Entry 8TNU (electron microscopy, 3.36 A resolution); this record covers chains Z and G of the 12 polymer chains in the assembly.

[Chain Z]
Name: Transmembrane protein gp41
From: Human immunodeficiency virus 1
Reference sequence: Q2N0S5 (Q2N0S5_9HIV1); residues 512-664 here correspond to UniProt positions 509-661 (UniProt number = residue number - 3)
Sequence (153 residues; row label = number of the first residue in the row):
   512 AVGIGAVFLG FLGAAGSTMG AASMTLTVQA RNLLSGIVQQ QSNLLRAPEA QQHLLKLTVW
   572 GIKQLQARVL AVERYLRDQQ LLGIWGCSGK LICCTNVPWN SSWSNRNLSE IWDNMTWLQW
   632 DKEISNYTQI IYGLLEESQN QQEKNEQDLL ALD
Disordered / not traced: 512-515, 546-567
Construct notes: conflict Pro559 (Ile556 in Q2N0S5), Cys605 (Thr602 in Q2N0S5)
Disulfides: Cys598-Cys604
Glycans and other covalent adducts: N-acetylglucosamine (NAG) linked to Asn611, Asn618, Asn637

[Chain G]
Name: BG505 DS-SOSIP Surface protein gp120
From: Human immunodeficiency virus 1
Reference sequence: Q2N0S5 (Q2N0S5_9HIV1); the construct lacks a stretch of the UniProt sequence and is renumbered around it, so the offset changes along the chain: 31-141 = UniProt 30-140; 150-185 = UniProt 141-176; 189-309 = UniProt 188-308; 312-321 = UniProt 309-318; 2 more segments
Sequence (481 residues; numbered 31 to 513 plus 12 insertion-coded residues; 14 numbers in that range are skipped by the numbering (no residue carries them; nothing is unmodelled there); the number before each row is that of its first residue; a row labelled like 185A-185K holds insertion residues (185A, then the next letters in order)):
    31 AENLWVTVYY GVPVWKDAET TLFCASDAKA YETEKHNVWA THACVPTDPN PQEIHLENVT
    91 EEFNMWKNNM VEQMHTDIIS LWDQSLKPCV KLTPLCVTLQ CTNVTNNITD D
   150 MRGELKNCSF NMTTELRDKK QKVYSLFYRL DVVQIN
185A-185K ENQGNRSNNSN
   189 KEYRLINCNT SACTQACPKV SFEPIPIHYC APAGFAILKC KDKKFNGTGP CPSVSTVQCT
   249 HGIKPVVSTQ LLLNGSLAEE EVMIRSENIT NNAKNILVQF NTPVQINCTR PNNNTRKSIR
   309 I
   312 GPGQAFYATG
  321A D
   322 IIGDIRQAHC NVSKATWNET LGKVVKQLRK HFGNNTIIRF ANSSGGDLEV TTHSFNCGGE
   382 FFYCNTSGLF NSTWISNT
   401 SVQGSNSTGS NDSITLPCRI KQIINMWQRI GQCMYAPPIQ GVIRCVSNIT GLILTRDGGS
   461 TNSTTETFRP GGGDMRDNWR SELYKYKVVK IEPLGVAPTR CKRRVVGRRR RRR
Disordered / not traced: 31, 60-64, 185A-185K, 401-411, 507-513
Construct notes: engineered mutation Cys201 (Ile200 in Q2N0S5), Asn332 (Thr330 in Q2N0S5), Cys433 (Ala430 in Q2N0S5), Cys501 (Ala498 in Q2N0S5), Arg509 (Glu506 in Q2N0S5), Arg510 (Lys507 in Q2N0S5); insertion (512-513)
Disulfides: Cys54-Cys74, Cys119-Cys205, Cys126-Cys196, Cys131-Cys157, Cys201-Cys433, Cys218-Cys247, Cys228-Cys239, Cys296-Cys331, Cys378-Cys445, Cys385-Cys418
Glycans and other covalent adducts: N-acetylglucosamine (NAG) linked to Asn88, Asn133, Asn156, Asn160, Asn197, Asn234, Asn276, Asn295, Asn301, Asn332, Asn339, Asn355, Asn363, Asn386, Asn392, Asn448

[Chain Z / chain G interface]
Cross-chain cystine bridges: Cys605(Z)-Cys501(G)
Residue-residue contacts (99; chain Z residue first):
  Phe522(Z) - Ile84(G)
  Phe522(Z) - Thr244(G)
  Leu523(Z) - Pro43(G)  hydrophobic
  Leu523(Z) - Trp45(G)  hydrophobic
  Leu523(Z) - Leu86(G)
  Leu523(Z) - Thr244(G)
  Leu523(Z) - Ile491(G)  hydrophobic
  Ala525(Z) - Pro43(G)
  Ala526(Z) - Trp45(G)  hydrophobic
  Gly527(Z) - Glu87(G)
  Gly527(Z) - Asn88(G)
  Gly527(Z) - Val89(G)
  Leu537(Z) - Tyr39(G)  hydrophobic
  Leu537(Z) - Tyr40(G)
  Leu537(Z) - Gly41(G)
  Leu537(Z) - Val42(G)  hydrophobic
  Leu537(Z) - Pro43(G)
  Gln540(Z) - Gly41(G)
  Gln540(Z) - Val42(G)
  Gln540(Z) - Pro43(G)
  Ala541(Z) - Tyr40(G)  hydrophobic
  Leu544(Z) - Tyr40(G)
  Leu544(Z) - Ala221(G)
  Leu544(Z) - Gly222(G)
  Leu544(Z) - Pro493(G)  hydrophobic
  Leu545(Z) - Ala221(G)
  Leu568(Z) - Thr71(G)
  Leu568(Z) - Gln114(G)  hydrogen bond (backbone-side chain)
  Thr569(Z) - Gln114(G)  hydrogen bond
  Val570(Z) - Gln114(G)
  Trp571(Z) - Cys54(G)  hydrophobic
  Trp571(Z) - Ala70(G)  hydrophobic
  Trp571(Z) - Asp107(G)
  Trp571(Z) - Leu111(G)
  Trp571(Z) - Ile215(G)  hydrophobic
  Lys574(Z) - Thr51(G)
  Lys574(Z) - Leu52(G)
  Lys574(Z) - Gln103(G)
  Lys574(Z) - Asp107(G)  salt bridge
  Gln575(Z) - Phe53(G)
  Ala578(Z) - Thr51(G)
  Ala578(Z) - Phe53(G)  hydrophobic
  Ala582(Z) - Ala221(G)
  Arg585(Z) - Gly222(G)
  Arg585(Z) - Lys490(G)
  Arg585(Z) - Ile491(G)  hydrogen bond (side chain-backbone)
  Tyr586(Z) - Tyr40(G)
  Asp589(Z) - Pro493(G)
  Asp589(Z) - Leu494(G)
  Gln590(Z) - Tyr40(G)
  Leu592(Z) - Leu494(G)  hydrophobic
  Leu593(Z) - Val38(G)  hydrophobic
  Leu593(Z) - Tyr40(G)  hydrophobic
  Leu593(Z) - Leu494(G)  hydrophobic
  Trp596(Z) - Val38(G)  hydrophobic
  Gly597(Z) - Arg503(G)
  Leu602(Z) - Val38(G)
  Leu602(Z) - Tyr40(G)
  Ile603(Z) - Tyr39(G)  hydrophobic
  Cys604(Z) - Thr37(G)
  Cys604(Z) - Val38(G)  hydrogen bond (backbone-backbone)
  Cys605(Z) - Val36(G)
  Cys605(Z) - Thr37(G)
  Cys605(Z) - Cys501(G)  disulfide
  Cys605(Z) - Lys502(G)
  Cys605(Z) - Arg503(G)  hydrogen bond (backbone-side chain)
  Thr606(Z) - Trp35(G)
  Thr606(Z) - Val36(G)  hydrogen bond (backbone-backbone)
  Thr606(Z) - Lys502(G)
  Thr606(Z) - Arg503(G)  hydrogen bond
  Asn607(Z) - Trp35(G)
  Asn607(Z) - Lys502(G)
  Asn607(Z) - Arg503(G)
  Val608(Z) - Leu34(G)
  Val608(Z) - Trp35(G)
  Val608(Z) - Val36(G)  hydrophobic
  Pro609(Z) - Leu34(G)
  Pro609(Z) - Trp35(G)
  Trp610(Z) - Leu34(G)  hydrogen bond (backbone-backbone)
  Trp610(Z) - Pro498(G)  hydrophobic
  Leu619(Z) - Leu34(G)  hydrophobic
  Trp623(Z) - Tyr39(G)
  Trp623(Z) - Ala497(G)  hydrophobic
  Trp623(Z) - Thr499(G)
  Trp628(Z) - Tyr39(G)  hydrophobic
  Trp628(Z) - Val42(G)  hydrophobic
  Trp628(Z) - Val496(G)
  Leu629(Z) - Pro43(G)
  Leu629(Z) - Val44(G)  hydrophobic
  Trp631(Z) - Val496(G)  hydrogen bond (side chain-backbone)
  Asp632(Z) - Val44(G)
  Asp632(Z) - Lys46(G)
  Ile635(Z) - Val496(G)  hydrophobic
  Ser636(Z) - Lys46(G)
  Tyr643(Z) - Leu494(G)
  Leu646(Z) - Val36(G)  hydrophobic
  Gln650(Z) - Arg503(G)
  Gln653(Z) - Val506(G)
  Glu657(Z) - Val506(G)
Other interface residues (no listed pair), chain Z (56 interface residues in all): Gly521, Gly524, Ala533, Asn543, Arg579, Leu581, Cys598, Ile642
Other interface residues (no listed pair), chain G (52 interface residues in all): Thr50, Ala73, Val75, Tyr217, Pro220, Phe223, Ala224, Glu492

[Overview]
The interface between chain Z and chain G involves 56 residues on one side and 52 on the other, with 1
disulfide bond, 9 hydrogen bonds and 1 salt bridge. Polar pairs include Lys574(Z)-Asp107(G),
Leu568(Z)-Gln114(G) and Thr569(Z)-Gln114(G). Covalently linked N-acetylglucosamine: at Asn611(Z), Asn618(Z)
and Asn637(Z).
Chain Z is Transmembrane protein gp41 and chain G is BG505 DS-SOSIP Surface protein gp120, both from Human
immunodeficiency virus 1; the structure, Cryo-EM structure of TRNM-b*01 Fab in complex with HIV-1 Env trimer
BG505.DS SOSIP, was determined by electron microscopy (same publication as 8TDX, 8TE7, 8TJR, 8TJS, 8TKC, 8TL2
and 5 further entries).
